Entry 8EUV (electron microscopy, 2.60 A resolution); this record covers chains B and D of the 12 polymer chains in the assembly.

# Chain B (and D)
Name: Envelope glycoprotein gp41
Source organism: Human immunodeficiency virus 1
Notes: chain D of this document is another copy of the same molecule, construct and numbering; everything in this record applies to it too
UniProt: Q2N0S6 (Q2N0S6_9HIV1); residues 512-664 here correspond to UniProt positions 509-661 (UniProt number = residue number - 3)
Sequence (153 residues; row label = number of the first residue in the row):
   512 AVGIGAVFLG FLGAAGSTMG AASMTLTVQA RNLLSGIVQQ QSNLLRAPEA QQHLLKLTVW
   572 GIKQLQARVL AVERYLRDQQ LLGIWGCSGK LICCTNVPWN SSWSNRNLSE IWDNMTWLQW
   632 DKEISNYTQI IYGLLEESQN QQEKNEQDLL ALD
Not modelled in the structure: 547-568, 664
Construct notes: conflict Pro-559 (Ile556 in Q2N0S6), Cys-605 (Thr602 in Q2N0S6)
Disulfides: Cys-598/Cys-604

# How chain B and chain D interact
Pairs across the interface - 35 pairs, chain B then chain D:
  Ile-573(B) with Ile-573(D), hydrophobic
  Leu-576(B) with Leu-576(D), hydrophobic
  Gln-577(B) with Leu-576(D); Arg-579(D)
  Val-580(B) with Leu-576(D), hydrophobic; Arg-579(D); Val-580(D), hydrophobic
  Leu-581(B) with Arg-579(D)
  Val-583(B) with Val-583(D), hydrophobic
  Glu-584(B) with Arg-579(D), salt bridge; Val-583(D)
  Leu-587(B) with Leu-545(D); Val-583(D), hydrophobic; Tyr-586(D), hydrophobic; Leu-587(D), hydrophobic
  Arg-588(B) with Leu-545(D)
  Gln-591(B) with Ala-541(D), hydrogen bond (side chain-backbone); Arg-542(D); Leu-545(D); Tyr-586(D)
  Gly-594(B) with Gly-600(D)
  Ile-595(B) with Arg-542(D)
  Ser-599(B) with Gly-600(D)
  Glu-647(B) with Thr-538(D), hydrogen bond; Arg-542(D), salt bridge
  Asn-651(B) with Met-535(D); Leu-537(D)
  Glu-654(B) with Lys-601(D); Leu-602(D), hydrogen bond (side chain-backbone); Ile-603(D), hydrogen bond (side chain-backbone)
  Lys-655(B) with Ser-534(D); Met-535(D); Ile-603(D)
  Gln-658(B) with Ile-603(D); Cys-605(D)
Other interface residues (no listed pair), chain B (21 interface residues in all): Val-570, Gln-650, Glu-657
Other interface residues (no listed pair), chain D (24 interface residues in all): Thr-536, Val-539, Thr-569, Gly-572, Ser-599

# In short
Chain B and chain D form an interface of 21 and 24 residues respectively; the contacts include 4 hydrogen
bonds and 2 salt bridges. Polar contacts include Glu-584(B)/Arg-579(D), Glu-647(B)/Arg-542(D) and
Gln-591(B)/Ala-541(D).
Both chains are Envelope glycoprotein gp41 (Human immunodeficiency virus 1). Entry 8EUV (Cryo-EM structure of
HIV-1 BG505 DS-SOSIP ENV trimer bound to VRC34.01-COMBO1 FAB) was determined by electron microscopy, deposited
together with 8F7Z, 8ELI, 8EUU and 8EUW.
